2ZI5 - chains A and B; structure by X-ray diffraction, 1.77 A resolution.

== Chain A ==
Name: Deoxycytidine kinase
Organism: Homo sapiens
Notes: EC 2.7.1.74
Reference sequence: P27707 (DCK_HUMAN); residues 1001-1260 here correspond to UniProt positions 1-260 (UniProt number = residue number - 1000)
Chain sequence (279 residues; row label = number of the first residue in the row):
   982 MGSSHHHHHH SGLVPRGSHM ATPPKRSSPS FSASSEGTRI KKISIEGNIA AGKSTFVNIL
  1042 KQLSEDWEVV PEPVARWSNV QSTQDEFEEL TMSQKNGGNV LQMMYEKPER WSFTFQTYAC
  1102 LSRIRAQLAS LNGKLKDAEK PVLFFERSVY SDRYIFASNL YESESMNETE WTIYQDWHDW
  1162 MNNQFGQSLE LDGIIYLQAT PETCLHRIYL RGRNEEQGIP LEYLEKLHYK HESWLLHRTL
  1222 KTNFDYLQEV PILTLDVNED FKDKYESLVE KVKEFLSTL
Not modelled in the structure: 982-1019, 1059-1075, 1114-1118
Construct notes: expression tag (982-1000); engineered mutation Ser1009 (Cys9 in P27707), Ser1045 (Cys45 in P27707), Ser1059 (Cys59 in P27707), Ser1146 (Cys146 in P27707)
Ligand contacts:
  - L-2'-deoxyadenosine (3L1; (2S,3R,5S)-5-(6-amino-9H-purin-9-yl)-tetrahydro-2-(hydroxymethyl)furan-3-ol): Ile1030, Glu1053, Val1055, Leu1082, Met1085, Tyr1086, Phe1096, Gln1097, Ala1100, Arg1104, Arg1128, Asp1133, Phe1137, Glu1197, Tyr1204
  - UDP (uridine-5'-diphosphate): Asn1029, Ile1030, Ala1031, Ala1032, Gly1033, Lys1034, Ser1035, Thr1036, Glu1127, Arg1188, Leu1191, Arg1192, Asp1241, Phe1242, Lys1243
UniProt features mapped onto this chain:
  - active site: Glu1127 (Proton acceptor)
  - binding site (ATP): Gly1028 to Thr1036, Arg1188 to Arg1192, Glu1240 to Phe1242
  - binding site (substrate): Glu1053, Tyr1086, Gln1097, Arg1128, Asp1133, Glu1197
  - modified residue: Ser1011 (Phosphoserine), Ser1015 (Phosphoserine), Thr1072 (Phosphothreonine), Ser1074 (Phosphoserine)
What the authors report for this chain:
  - binding site for L-2'-deoxyadenosine: Tyr1086, Gln1097, Asp1133
  - conformationally variable residues (side-chain flip): Trp1058

== Chain B ==
Name: Deoxycytidine kinase
Organism: Homo sapiens
Notes: EC 2.7.1.74
Reference sequence: P27707 (DCK_HUMAN); residues 2001-2260 here correspond to UniProt positions 1-260 (UniProt number = residue number - 2000)
Chain sequence (279 residues; row label = number of the first residue in the row):
  1982 MGSSHHHHHH SGLVPRGSHM ATPPKRSSPS FSASSEGTRI KKISIEGNIA AGKSTFVNIL
  2042 KQLSEDWEVV PEPVARWSNV QSTQDEFEEL TMSQKNGGNV LQMMYEKPER WSFTFQTYAC
  2102 LSRIRAQLAS LNGKLKDAEK PVLFFERSVY SDRYIFASNL YESESMNETE WTIYQDWHDW
  2162 MNNQFGQSLE LDGIIYLQAT PETCLHRIYL RGRNEEQGIP LEYLEKLHYK HESWLLHRTL
  2222 KTNFDYLQEV PILTLDVNED FKDKYESLVE KVKEFLSTL
Not modelled in the structure: 1982-2019, 2061-2072, 2117-2119, 2166-2168
Construct notes: expression tag (1982-2000); engineered mutation Ser2009 (Cys9 in P27707), Ser2045 (Cys45 in P27707), Ser2059 (Cys59 in P27707), Ser2146 (Cys146 in P27707)
Ligand contacts:
  - L-2'-deoxyadenosine (3L1; (2S,3R,5S)-5-(6-amino-9H-purin-9-yl)-tetrahydro-2-(hydroxymethyl)furan-3-ol): Ile2030, Glu2053, Val2055, Leu2082, Met2085, Tyr2086, Phe2096, Gln2097, Arg2104, Arg2128, Asp2133, Phe2137, Ile2200, Tyr2204
  - UDP (uridine-5'-diphosphate): Asn2029, Ile2030, Ala2031, Ala2032, Gly2033, Lys2034, Ser2035, Thr2036, Glu2127, Arg2188, Leu2191, Arg2192, Asp2241, Phe2242, Lys2243
UniProt features mapped onto this chain:
  - active site: Glu2127 (Proton acceptor)
  - binding site (ATP): Gly2028 to Thr2036, Arg2188 to Arg2192, Glu2240 to Phe2242
  - binding site (substrate): Glu2053, Tyr2086, Gln2097, Arg2128, Asp2133, Glu2197
  - modified residue: Ser2011 (Phosphoserine), Ser2015 (Phosphoserine), Thr2072 (Phosphothreonine), Ser2074 (Phosphoserine)

== How chain A and chain B interact ==
Residue-residue contacts (30; chain A residue first):
  Asn1077(A) with Thr2150(B), hydrogen bond; Thr2153(B)
  Asn1080(A) with Thr2150(B)
  Glu1090(A) with Arg2091(B), hydrogen bond (backbone-side chain)
  Arg1091(A) with Glu2090(B), hydrogen bond (side chain-backbone); Arg2091(B); Glu2151(B), salt bridge
  Trp1092(A) with Asn2148(B); Glu2151(B)
  Phe1094(A) with Thr2095(B)
  Thr1095(A) with Phe2094(B)
  Tyr1099(A) with Ile2154(B), hydrophobic
  Leu1102(A) with Trp2161(B), hydrophobic
  Arg1106(A) with Asp2157(B), salt bridge; Trp2161(B)
  Asn1148(A) with Trp2092(B)
  Thr1150(A) with Asn2077(B); Asn2080(B), hydrogen bond; Met2084(B)
  Glu1151(A) with Arg2091(B), salt bridge; Trp2092(B)
  Thr1153(A) with Asn2077(B)
  Ile1154(A) with Asn2077(B); Tyr2099(B), hydrophobic
  Asp1157(A) with Leu2102(B); Arg2106(B), salt bridge
  Trp1161(A) with Arg2106(B); Met2162(B), hydrophobic
  Met1162(A) with Met2162(B), hydrophobic
  Phe1166(A) with Gln2165(B)
Other interface residues (no listed pair), chain A (22 interface residues in all): Val1081, Met1084, Trp1158
Other interface residues (no listed pair), chain B (26 interface residues in all): Val2081, Thr2098, Ile2105, Leu2109, Glu2149, Trp2158

== Summary ==
22 residues of chain A face 26 of chain B across their interface; the contacts include 4 hydrogen bonds and 4
salt bridges. Among the polar pairs are Arg1091(A)-Glu2151(B), Arg1106(A)-Asp2157(B) and
Glu1151(A)-Arg2091(B). Bound to chain A: UDP and L-2'-deoxyadenosine. The paper reports a binding site for
L-2'-deoxyadenosine at Tyr1086(A), Gln1097(A) and Asp1133(A); conformational variability at Trp1058(A).
Chain A and chain B are both Deoxycytidine kinase (Homo sapiens); the structure, C4S dCK variant of dCK in
complex with L-dA+UDP, was determined by X-ray diffraction together with 2ZI3, 2ZI4 and 2ZI6 from the same
study.
